5WY6 - chains E and A; structure by X-ray diffraction, 1.78 A resolution.

== Chain E (and A) ==
Protein: Nudix hydrolase 1
Organism: Arabidopsis thaliana
Notes: EC 3.6.1.55, 3.6.1.67, 3.6.1.22; chain A of this document is another copy of the same molecule, construct and numbering; everything in this record applies to it too
UniProt: Q9CA40 (NUDT1_ARATH); residues 1-147 here = UniProt positions 1-147
Chain sequence (149 residues; numbered -1 to 147; the number before each row is that of its first residue; numbers below 1 keep their minus sign (Ala-1 is residue -1)):
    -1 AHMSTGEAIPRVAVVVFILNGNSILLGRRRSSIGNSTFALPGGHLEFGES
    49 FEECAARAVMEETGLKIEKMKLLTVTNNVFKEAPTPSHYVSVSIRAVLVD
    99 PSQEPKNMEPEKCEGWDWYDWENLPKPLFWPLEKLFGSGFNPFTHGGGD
Not modelled in the structure: -1 to 5, 145-147 (chain A: -1 to 5, 144-147)
Sequence notes: expression tag (-1 to 0); engineered mutation Ala56 (Glu in Q9CA40)
Swiss-Prot annotation at these positions:
  - motif: Gly41 to Gly62 (Nudix box)
  - binding site (Mg(2+)): Glu60
  - modified residue: Ser2 (N-acetylserine)
Reported in the primary citation:
  - mutagenesis - V10K: unchanged catalytic activity

== How chain E and chain A interact ==
Residue-residue contacts (8):
  Glu80(E) with Arg55(A); Glu59(A)
  Lys124(E) with Ser100(A)
  Trp128(E) with Lys64(A)
  Glu131(E) with Val97(A); Asp98(A)
  Lys132(E) with Glu66(A); Val97(A)
Also at the interface, not in a pair above, chain A (9 interface residues in all): Met58, Pro99

== In short ==
5 residues of chain E and 9 residues of chain A are in contact. From UniProt: Mg2+-binding residue Glu60(E) on
chain E. From the paper: V10K of chain E leaves catalytic activity unchanged.
Both chains are Nudix hydrolase 1 (Arabidopsis thaliana). Entry 5WY6 (Crystal structure of AtNUDX1 (E56A)) was
determined by X-ray diffraction (same publication as 5WWD and 5GP0).
